3D14 - chain A; structure by X-ray diffraction, 1.90 A resolution.

Chain A:
Name: serine/threonine kinase 6
Organism: Mus musculus
Notes: EC 2.7.11.1; fragment: Aurora A kinase domain
UniProt: Q8C3H8 (Q8C3H8_MOUSE); residues 138-404 here correspond to UniProt positions 116-382 (UniProt number = residue number - 22)
Amino-acid sequence (272 residues; row label = number of the first residue in the row):
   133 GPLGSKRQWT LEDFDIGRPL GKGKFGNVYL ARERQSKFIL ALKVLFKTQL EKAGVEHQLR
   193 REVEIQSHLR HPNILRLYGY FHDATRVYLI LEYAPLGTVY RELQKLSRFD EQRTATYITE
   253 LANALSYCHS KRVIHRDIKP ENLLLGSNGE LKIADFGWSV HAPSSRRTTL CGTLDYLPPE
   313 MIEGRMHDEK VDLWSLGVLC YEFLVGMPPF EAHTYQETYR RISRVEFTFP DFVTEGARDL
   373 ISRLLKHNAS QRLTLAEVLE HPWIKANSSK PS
Unresolved in the structure: 138, 297-302, 402-404
Sequence notes: expression tag (133-137); engineered mutation G186 (Asn164 in Q8C3H8), R240 (Lys218 in Q8C3H8), L302 (Met280 in Q8C3H8)
Residues lining bound ligands: AK1 (1-{5-[2-(thieno[3,2-d]pyrimidin-4-ylamino)ethyl]-1,3-thiazol-2-yl}-3-[3-(trifluoromethyl)phenyl]urea): L152, F157, V160, A173, K175, L182, V187, Q190, L191, E194, L207, L221, L223, E224, Y225, A226, G229, T230, L276, A286, D287, G289, W290

Overview:
Ligands of chain A: compound AK1.
Chain A is serine/threonine kinase 6 (Mus musculus); the structure, Crystal structure of mouse Aurora A
(Asn186->Gly, Lys240->Arg, Met302->Leu) in complex with 1-{5-[2-(thieno[3,2-d]pyrimidin-4-ylamino)-ethyl]-
thiazol-2-yl}-3-(3-trifluoromethyl-phenyl)-urea, was determined by X-ray diffraction (same publication as
3D15).
